Entry 8X31 (electron microscopy, 6.20 A resolution (low resolution: residue-level contacts below are approximate; hydrogen-bond / salt-bridge calls are withheld)); this record covers chains I and A of the 14 polymer chains in the assembly.

# Chain I
Molecule: 146-nt DNA strand
From: Saccharomyces cerevisiae
Sequence (146 nucleotides; each row starts with the number of its first residue):
     1 ATCAATATCCACCTGCAGATTCTACCAAAAGTGTATTTGGAAACTGCTCC
    51 ATCAAAAGGCATGTTCAGCGGAATTCCGCTGAACATGCCTTTTGATGGAG
   101 CAGTTTCCAAATACACTTTTGGTAGAATCTGCAGGTGGATATTGAT

# Chain A
Name: Histone H3
From: Saccharomyces cerevisiae
Reference sequence: A0A6A5Q536 (A0A6A5Q536_YEASX); residues 0-135 here correspond to UniProt positions 1-136 (UniProt number = residue number + 1)
Amino-acid sequence (136 residues; numbered 0 to 135; the number before each row is that of its first residue; numbering starts at 0):
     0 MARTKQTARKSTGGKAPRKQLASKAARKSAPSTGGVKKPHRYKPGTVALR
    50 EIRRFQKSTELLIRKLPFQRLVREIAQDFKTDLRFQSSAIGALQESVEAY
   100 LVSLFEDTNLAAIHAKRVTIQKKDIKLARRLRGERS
Not modelled in the structure: 0-37, 135

# Interface between chain I and chain A
Pairs across the interface - 23 pairs, chain I then chain A:
  DC49(I) / Gln-85(A)
  DC50(I) / Arg-83(A)
  DC50(I) / Phe-84(A)
  DC50(I) / Gln-85(A)
  DA51(I) / Arg-72(A)
  DA51(I) / Leu-82(A)
  DA51(I) / Arg-83(A)
  DA51(I) / Phe-84(A)
  DG59(I) / Arg-63(A)
  DG68(I) / Lys-42(A)
  DC69(I) / Thr-118(A)
  DG70(I) / Arg-116(A)
  DG70(I) / Val-117(A)
  DG70(I) / Thr-118(A)
  DG71(I) / Arg-116(A)
  DT143(I) / Tyr-41(A)
  DG144(I) / His-39(A)
  DG144(I) / Arg-40(A)
  DG144(I) / Tyr-41(A)
  DG144(I) / Lys-42(A)
  DG144(I) / Thr-45(A)
  DA145(I) / His-39(A)
  DA145(I) / Arg-40(A)
Other interface residues (no listed pair), chain A (16 interface residues in all): Gln-68, Ser-86

# In short
11 residues of chain I and 16 residues of chain A are in contact.
Here chain I is a 146-nt DNA strand and chain A is Histone H3, both from Saccharomyces cerevisiae. Entry 8X31
(The piccolo NuA4 bound to the H2A.Z nucleosome complex with Ac-CoA at resetting state) was determined by
electron microscopy, deposited together with 8X2X, 8X2Y, 8X2Z, 8X30 and 8X32.
